PDB entry 5O7A | X-ray diffraction, 2.50 A resolution | chains B and E of the 6 polymer chains in the assembly

[Chain B]
Protein: Tubulin beta-2B chain
From: Bos taurus
Reference sequence: Q6B856 (TBB2B_BOVIN); the author numbering skips numbers that UniProt does not, so the offset changes along the chain: 1-42 = UniProt 1-42; 45-360 = UniProt 43-358; 369-455 = UniProt 359-445
Amino-acid sequence (445 residues; row label = number of the first residue in the row; note: 10 numbers in that range are skipped by the numbering (no residue carries them; nothing is unmodelled there)):
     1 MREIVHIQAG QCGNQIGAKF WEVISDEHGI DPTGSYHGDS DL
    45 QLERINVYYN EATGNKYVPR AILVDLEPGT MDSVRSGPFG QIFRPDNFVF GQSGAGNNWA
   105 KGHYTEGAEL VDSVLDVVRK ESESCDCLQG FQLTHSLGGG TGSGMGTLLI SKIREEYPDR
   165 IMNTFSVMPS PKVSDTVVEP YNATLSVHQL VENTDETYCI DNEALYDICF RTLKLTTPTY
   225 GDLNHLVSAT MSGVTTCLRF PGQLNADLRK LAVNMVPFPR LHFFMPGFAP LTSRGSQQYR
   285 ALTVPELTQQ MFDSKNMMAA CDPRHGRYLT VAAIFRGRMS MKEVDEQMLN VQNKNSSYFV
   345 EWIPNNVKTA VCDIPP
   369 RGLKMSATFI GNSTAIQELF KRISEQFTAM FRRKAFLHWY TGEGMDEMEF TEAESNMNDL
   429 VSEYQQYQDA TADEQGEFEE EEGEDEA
Not modelled in the structure: 276-281, 438-455
Ion coordination: Mg2+: Gln11 (together with GDP)
Ligand contacts:
  - 9N5 ((2R)-2-(3-ethynylquinolin-6-yl)oxy-2-methoxy-N-[(1E)-1-methoxyimino-2-methyl-propan-2-yl]ethanamide): Tyr52, Gln136, Asn167, Phe169, Glu200, Tyr202, Val238, Thr239, Cys241, Leu242, Leu248, Leu252, Leu255, Asn258, Met259, Ala316, Ala317, Ile318, Lys352, Thr353, Ala354, Thr376, Ile378
  - GDP (guanosine-5'-diphosphate): Gly10, Gln11, Cys12, Gln15, Ile16, Asp69, Asn101, Ser140, Gly142, Gly143, Gly144, Thr145, Gly146, Ser147, Val171, Pro173, Val177, Asp179, Glu183, Asn206, Leu209, Tyr224, Leu227, Asn228
Curated features (UniProtKB/Swiss-Prot):
  - motif: Met1 to Ile4 (MREI motif)
  - binding site (GTP): Gln11, Glu71, Ser140, Gly144, Thr145, Gly146, Asn206, Asn228
  - binding site (Mg(2+)): Glu71
  - modified residue: Ser40 (Phosphoserine), Thr57 (Phosphothreonine), Lys60 (N6-acetyllysine), Ser174 (Phosphoserine), Thr287 (Phosphothreonine), Thr292 (Phosphothreonine), Arg320 (Omega-N-methylarginine), Glu448 (5-glutamyl polyglutamate)
  - cross-link (Glycyl lysine isopeptide (Lys-Gly)): Lys60 (interchain with G-Cter in ubiquitin), Lys326 (interchain with G-Cter in ubiquitin)
From the paper describing this entry:
  - binding site for 9N5: Tyr52, Gln136, Phe169, Glu200, Tyr202, Val238, Thr239, Leu242, Leu248, Leu252, Leu255, Ile318, Lys352, Ala354, Ile378
  - conformationally variable residues (loop rearrangement): Leu248, Asn249

[Chain E]
Protein: Stathmin-4
From: Rattus norvegicus
Reference sequence: P63043 (STMN4_RAT); residues 5-145 here correspond to UniProt positions 49-189 (UniProt number = residue number + 44)
Amino-acid sequence (143 residues; row label = number of the first residue in the row):
     3 MADMEVIELN KCTSGQSFEV ILKPPSFDGV PEFNASLPRR RDPSLEEIQK KLEAAEERRK
    63 YQEAELLKHL AEKREHEREV IQKAIEENNN FIKMAKEKLA QKMESNKENR EAHLAAMLER
   123 LQEKDKHAEE VRKNKELKEE ASR
Not modelled in the structure: 3-5, 28-45, 142-145
Sequence notes: initiating methionine (3); expression tag (4)
Curated features (UniProtKB/Swiss-Prot):
  - modified residue: Ser46 (Phosphoserine)

[How chain B and chain E interact]
Pairs across the interface (25; chain B residue first):
  His107(B) - Lys75(E)  hydrogen bond
  Tyr108(B) - His78(E)  hydrogen bond
  Tyr108(B) - Glu79(E)
  Tyr108(B) - Val82(E)  hydrophobic
  Tyr108(B) - Ile83(E)
  Leu152(B) - Glu79(E)
  Ser155(B) - Leu72(E)
  Ser155(B) - Lys75(E)
  Ser155(B) - Arg76(E)  hydrogen bond
  Lys156(B) - Arg76(E)
  Lys156(B) - Glu79(E)  salt bridge
  Arg158(B) - Leu68(E)
  Glu159(B) - Leu72(E)
  Glu159(B) - Arg76(E)  salt bridge
  Gln193(B) - Lys75(E)
  Glu196(B) - His71(E)  salt bridge
  Thr409(B) - Glu89(E)
  Gly410(B) - Glu89(E)
  Glu411(B) - Val82(E)
  Glu411(B) - Ala86(E)
  Gly412(B) - Val82(E)
  Gly412(B) - Lys85(E)  hydrogen bond (backbone-side chain)
  Gly412(B) - Ala86(E)
  Met413(B) - Lys85(E)
  Glu417(B) - His78(E)  salt bridge
Also at the interface, not in a pair above, chain B (18 interface residues in all): Thr109, Pro162, Asn197
Also at the interface, not in a pair above, chain E (14 interface residues in all): Glu65, Leu69

[Summary]
18 residues of chain B face 14 of chain E across their interface; the contacts include 4 hydrogen bonds and 4
salt bridges. Among the polar pairs are Lys156(B)-Glu79(E), Glu159(B)-Arg76(E) and Glu196(B)-His71(E). The
paper reports a binding site for 9N5 at Tyr52(B), Gln136(B) and Phe169(B) among others; conformational
variability at Leu248(B) and Asn249(B).
Here chain B is Tubulin beta-2B chain (Bos taurus) and chain E is Stathmin-4 (Rattus norvegicus). Entry 5O7A
(Quinolin-6-yloxyacetamides are microtubule destabilizing agents that bind to the colchicine site of tubulin)
was determined by X-ray diffraction.
